PDB entry 3P2Q | X-ray diffraction, 1.85 A resolution | chains A and B

Chain A (and B):
Name: Fluoroacetyl coenzyme A thioesterase
Organism: Streptomyces cattleya
Notes: chain B of this document is another copy of the same molecule, construct and numbering; everything in this record applies to it too
UniProtKB: Q1EMV2 (Q1EMV2_STRCT); residue numbers follow UniProt; this construct covers 1-139
Chain sequence (143 residues; numbered -3 to 139; the number before each row is that of its first residue; numbers below 1 keep their minus sign (Gly-3 is residue -3)):
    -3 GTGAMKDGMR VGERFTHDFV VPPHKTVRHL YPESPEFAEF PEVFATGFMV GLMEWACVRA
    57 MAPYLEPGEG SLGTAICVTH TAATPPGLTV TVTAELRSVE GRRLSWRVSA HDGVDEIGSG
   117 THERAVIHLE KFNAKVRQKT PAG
Disordered / not traced: -3 to 4, 138-139 (chain B: -3 to 5, 139)
Sequence notes: expression tag (-3 to 0)
UniProt features mapped onto this chain:
  - active site: Thr42, Glu50, His76
  - binding site (substrate): Phe40 to Glu50, Gly69, Arg120
  - binding site (CoA): Gly69, His76, Thr77
  - mutagenesis: Val23 (V23A: Reduced activity), Leu26 (L26A: Reduced activity), Phe33 (F33A: Reduced activity), Phe36 (F36A: Reduced activity), Thr42 (T42A: Reduced activity; T42C/S: Enhancement of acetyl-CoA binding, but reduced activity toward fluoroacetyl-CoA), Glu50 (E50A/Q: Reduced activity and affinity), His76 (H76A: Reduced activity)
From the paper describing this entry:
  - catalytic residues: Thr42, Glu50, His76
  - contacts within the chain: Val23-Phe36, Phe33-Phe36
  - self-association interface (contacts with another copy of this molecule): His76
  - mutagenesis - T42A (900-fold), T42C (35-fold), T42S, E50Q (3000-fold), H76A (105-fold): decreased catalytic activity
  - mutagenesis - T42S: increased binding to acetyl-CoA
  - mutagenesis - V23A (100-fold), L26A (900-fold), F33A (2800-fold), F36A (100-fold): decreased catalytic activity on fluoroacetyl-CoA
  - mutagenesis - V23A, F36A: unchanged catalytic activity on acetyl-CoA
  - specificity-determining residues: Val23, Phe36
  - mutagenesis - R120A, R120K, R120Q: decreased stability
  - mutagenesis - V23N, V23Q: abolished catalytic activity on fluoroacetyl-CoA
  - mutagenesis - F36A (100-fold): decreased binding to fluoroacetyl-CoA

How chain A and chain B interact:
Residue-residue contacts (87):
  Phe15(A) - Tyr27(B)  hydrophobic
  His20(A) - Glu29(B)  salt bridge
  Lys21(A) - Leu26(B)  hydrogen bond (side chain-backbone)
  Lys21(A) - Tyr27(B)
  Lys21(A) - Glu29(B)  salt bridge
  Leu26(A) - Lys21(B)  hydrogen bond (backbone-side chain)
  Leu26(A) - Leu26(B)  hydrophobic
  Leu26(A) - Phe44(B)
  Leu26(A) - Gly47(B)
  Tyr27(A) - Phe15(B)  hydrophobic
  Tyr27(A) - Lys21(B)
  Tyr27(A) - Phe40(B)
  Tyr27(A) - Phe44(B)  hydrogen bond (side chain-backbone)
  Tyr27(A) - Gly47(B)
  Tyr27(A) - Leu48(B)
  Tyr27(A) - Trp51(B)  hydrophobic
  Pro28(A) - Lys21(B)
  Glu29(A) - His20(B)  salt bridge
  Glu29(A) - Lys21(B)  salt bridge
  Glu29(A) - Trp51(B)
  Ser30(A) - Trp51(B)  hydrogen bond
  Glu32(A) - Trp51(B)  hydrogen bond
  Glu32(A) - Arg55(B)
  Phe33(A) - Gly47(B)
  Phe33(A) - Trp51(B)  hydrophobic
  Phe33(A) - Val54(B)  hydrophobic
  Phe36(A) - Val54(B)  hydrophobic
  Phe36(A) - Ser67(B)
  Phe36(A) - Arg120(B)
  Pro37(A) - Phe128(B)  hydrophobic
  Pro37(A) - Asn129(B)
  Val39(A) - Val132(B)  hydrophobic
  Phe40(A) - Tyr27(B)
  Thr42(A) - Glu50(B)  hydrogen bond
  Gly43(A) - Gly43(B)
  Phe44(A) - Leu26(B)
  Phe44(A) - Tyr27(B)  hydrogen bond (backbone-side chain)
  Gly47(A) - Leu26(B)
  Gly47(A) - Tyr27(B)
  Gly47(A) - Phe33(B)
  Leu48(A) - Tyr27(B)
  Glu50(A) - Thr42(B)
  Trp51(A) - Tyr27(B)  hydrophobic
  Trp51(A) - Ser30(B)  hydrogen bond
  Trp51(A) - Glu32(B)  hydrogen bond
  Trp51(A) - Phe33(B)  hydrophobic
  Val54(A) - Glu32(B)
  Arg55(A) - Glu32(B)  salt bridge
  Ser67(A) - Phe36(B)
  Gly69(A) - Thr42(B)
  Gly69(A) - His76(B)
  Thr70(A) - Thr75(B)
  Thr70(A) - His76(B)  hydrogen bond (backbone-backbone)
  Ala71(A) - Val74(B)
  Ile72(A) - Ile72(B)
  Ile72(A) - Cys73(B)
  Ile72(A) - Val74(B)  hydrogen bond (backbone-backbone)
  Cys73(A) - Ile72(B)
  Cys73(A) - Cys73(B)  disulfide
  Val74(A) - Ala71(B)
  Val74(A) - Ile72(B)  hydrogen bond (backbone-backbone)
  Thr75(A) - Thr70(B)
  His76(A) - Gly69(B)
  His76(A) - Thr70(B)  hydrogen bond (backbone-backbone)
  Ala79(A) - Phe128(B)  hydrophobic
  Ala79(A) - Lys135(B)  hydrogen bond (backbone-side chain)
  Pro81(A) - Val132(B)  hydrophobic
  Pro81(A) - Lys135(B)
  Pro81(A) - Thr136(B)
  Leu84(A) - Lys135(B)
  Leu84(A) - Pro137(B)  hydrophobic
  Asp108(A) - Lys135(B)  salt bridge
  Asp111(A) - Lys135(B)  salt bridge
  Arg120(A) - Phe36(B)
  Phe128(A) - Pro37(B)  hydrophobic
  Phe128(A) - Ala79(B)  hydrophobic
  Asn129(A) - Pro37(B)
  Val132(A) - Val39(B)  hydrophobic
  Val132(A) - Pro81(B)
  Lys135(A) - Ala79(B)  hydrogen bond (side chain-backbone)
  Lys135(A) - Pro81(B)
  Lys135(A) - Leu84(B)
  Lys135(A) - Asp108(B)  salt bridge
  Lys135(A) - Asp111(B)  salt bridge
  Thr136(A) - Pro81(B)
  Pro137(A) - Pro82(B)
  Pro137(A) - Gly83(B)
Interface residues without a listed pair, chain A (52 interface residues in all): Pro31, Met45, Val46, Ala78, Pro82, Gly83, Val110, Leu125
Interface residues without a listed pair, chain B (55 interface residues in all): Pro28, Pro31, Glu38, Met45, Val46, Leu68, Ala78, Thr80, Val110, Leu125
Cross-chain cystine bridges: Cys73(A)-Cys73(B)

Summary:
The interface between chain A and chain B involves 52 residues on one side and 55 on the other; the contacts
include 1 disulfide bond, 15 hydrogen bonds and 9 salt bridges. Polar pairs include His20(A)-Glu29(B),
Lys21(A)-Glu29(B) and Arg55(A)-Glu32(B). The paper reports catalytic residues Thr42(A), Glu50(A) and His76(A);
T42A, T42C and T42S of chain A, among others, reduce catalytic activity; 14 substitutions were tested in all.
Both chains are Fluoroacetyl coenzyme A thioesterase (Streptomyces cattleya). Entry 3P2Q (Crystal structure of
the fluoroacetyl-CoA-specific thioesterase, FlK) was determined by X-ray diffraction together with 3P2R, 3P2S,
3P3F and 3P3I from the same study.
